Entry 3G6M (X-ray diffraction, 1.65 A resolution); this record covers chain A.

# Chain A
Protein: Chitinase
From: Bionectria ochroleuca
Notes: EC 3.2.1.14
UniProtKB: A9LI60 (A9LI60_BIOOC); numbering as in UniProt (aligned over 21-426)
Amino-acid sequence (406 residues; numbered 21 to 426; the number before each row is that of its first residue):
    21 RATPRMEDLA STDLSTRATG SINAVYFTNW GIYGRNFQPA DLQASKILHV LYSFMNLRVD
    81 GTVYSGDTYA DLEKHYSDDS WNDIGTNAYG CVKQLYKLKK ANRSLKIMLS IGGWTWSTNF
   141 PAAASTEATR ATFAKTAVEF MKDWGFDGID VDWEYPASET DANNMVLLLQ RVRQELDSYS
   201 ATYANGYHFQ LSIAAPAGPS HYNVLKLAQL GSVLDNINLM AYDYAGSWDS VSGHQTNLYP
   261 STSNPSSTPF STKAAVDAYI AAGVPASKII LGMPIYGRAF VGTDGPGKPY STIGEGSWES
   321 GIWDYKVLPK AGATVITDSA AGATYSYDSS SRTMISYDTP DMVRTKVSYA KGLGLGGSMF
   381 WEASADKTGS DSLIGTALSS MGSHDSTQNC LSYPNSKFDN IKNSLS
Not modelled in the structure: 21-38
Residues lining bound ligands:
  - caffeine (CFF), molecule 1: Tyr-46, Phe-74, Gly-133, Trp-134, Asp-172, Glu-174, Ala-214, Met-240, Tyr-242, Asp-243, Tyr-296, Trp-381
  - caffeine (CFF), molecule 2: Trp-134, Glu-174, Tyr-175, Met-240, Tyr-242, Asp-243, Trp-248
What the authors report for this chain:
  - catalytic residues: Asp-172 (proposed by the authors, not directly observed)
  - binding site for caffeine: Trp-134, Asp-172, Glu-174, Met-240, Tyr-242, Asp-243, Trp-381
  - mutagenesis - W134G, E174Q: abolished catalytic activity
  - mutagenesis - Y46F, Y242F, Y242G: decreased catalytic activity
  - mutagenesis - Y46F: decreased expression

# In short
Chain A binds caffeine. The paper reports the catalytic residue Asp-172; Y46F, Y242F and Y242G reduce
catalytic activity; 5 substitutions were tested in all.
Chain A is Chitinase (Bionectria ochroleuca); the structure, crystal structure of a chitinase CrChi1 from the
nematophagous fungus Clonostachys rosea in complex with a ..., was determined by X-ray diffraction, deposited
together with 3G6L.
